5IPN - chains C and D of the 9 polymer chains in the assembly; structure by X-ray diffraction, 4.61 A resolution (low resolution: residue-level contacts below are approximate; hydrogen-bond / salt-bridge calls are withheld).

== Chain C ==
Name: DNA-directed RNA polymerase subunit beta
Source organism: Escherichia coli
Notes: EC 2.7.7.6
Reference sequence: P0A8V2 (RPOB_ECOLI); residues 1-1342 here = UniProt positions 1-1342
Amino-acid sequence (1342 residues; each row starts with the number of its first residue):
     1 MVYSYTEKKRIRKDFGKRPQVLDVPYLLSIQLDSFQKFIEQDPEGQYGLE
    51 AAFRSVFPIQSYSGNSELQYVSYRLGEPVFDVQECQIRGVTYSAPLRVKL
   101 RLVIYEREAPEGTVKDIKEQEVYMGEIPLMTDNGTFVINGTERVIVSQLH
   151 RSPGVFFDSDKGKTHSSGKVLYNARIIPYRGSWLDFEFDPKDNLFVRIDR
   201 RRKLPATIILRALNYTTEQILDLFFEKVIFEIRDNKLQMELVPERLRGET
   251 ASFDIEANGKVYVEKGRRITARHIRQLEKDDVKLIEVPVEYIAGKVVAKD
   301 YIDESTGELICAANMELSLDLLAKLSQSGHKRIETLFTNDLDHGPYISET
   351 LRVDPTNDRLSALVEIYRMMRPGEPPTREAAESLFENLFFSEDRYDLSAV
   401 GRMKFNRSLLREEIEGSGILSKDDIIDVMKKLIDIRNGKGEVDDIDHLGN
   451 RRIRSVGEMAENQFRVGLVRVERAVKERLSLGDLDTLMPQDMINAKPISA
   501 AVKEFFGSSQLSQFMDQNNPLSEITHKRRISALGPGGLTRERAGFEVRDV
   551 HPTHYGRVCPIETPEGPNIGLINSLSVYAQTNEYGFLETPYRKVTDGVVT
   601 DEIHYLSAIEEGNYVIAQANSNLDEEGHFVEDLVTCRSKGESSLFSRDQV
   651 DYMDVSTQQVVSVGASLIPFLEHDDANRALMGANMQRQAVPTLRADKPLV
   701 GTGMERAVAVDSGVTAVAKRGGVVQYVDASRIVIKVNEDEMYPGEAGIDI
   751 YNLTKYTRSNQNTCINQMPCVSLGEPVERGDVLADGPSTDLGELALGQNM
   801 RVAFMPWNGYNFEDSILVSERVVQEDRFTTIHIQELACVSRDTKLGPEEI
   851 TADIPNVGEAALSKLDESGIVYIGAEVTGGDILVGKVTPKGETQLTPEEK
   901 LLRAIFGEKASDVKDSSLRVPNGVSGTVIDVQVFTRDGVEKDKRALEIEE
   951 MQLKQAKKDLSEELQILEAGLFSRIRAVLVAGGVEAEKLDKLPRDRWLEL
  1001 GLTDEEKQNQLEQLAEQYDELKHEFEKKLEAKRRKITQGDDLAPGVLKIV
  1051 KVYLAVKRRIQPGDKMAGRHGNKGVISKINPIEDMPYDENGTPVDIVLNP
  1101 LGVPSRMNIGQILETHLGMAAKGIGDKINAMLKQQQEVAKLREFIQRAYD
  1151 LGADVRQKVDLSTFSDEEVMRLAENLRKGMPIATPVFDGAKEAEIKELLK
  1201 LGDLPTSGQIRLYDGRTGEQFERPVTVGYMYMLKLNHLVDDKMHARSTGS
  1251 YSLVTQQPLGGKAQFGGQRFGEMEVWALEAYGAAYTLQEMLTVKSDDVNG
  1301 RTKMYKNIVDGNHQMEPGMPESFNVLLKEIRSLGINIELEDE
Not modelled in the structure: 1-2
UniProt features mapped onto this chain:
  - modified residue (N6-acetyllysine): Lys1022, Lys1200

== Chain D ==
Name: DNA-directed RNA polymerase subunit beta'
Source organism: Escherichia coli
Notes: EC 2.7.7.6
Reference sequence: P0A8T7 (RPOC_ECOLI); residue numbers follow UniProt; this construct covers 1-1407
Amino-acid sequence (1407 residues; numbered 1 to 1407; the number before each row is that of its first residue):
     1 MKDLLKFLKAQTKTEEFDAIKIALASPDMIRSWSFGEVKKPETINYRTFK
    51 PERDGLFCARIFGPVKDYECLCGKYKRLKHRGVICEKCGVEVTQTKVRRE
   101 RMGHIELASPTAHIWFLKSLPSRIGLLLDMPLRDIERVLYFESYVVIEGG
   151 MTNLERQQILTEEQYLDALEEFGDEFDAKMGAEAIQALLKSMDLEQECEQ
   201 LREELNETNSETKRKKLTKRIKLLEAFVQSGNKPEWMILTVLPVLPPDLR
   251 PLVPLDGGRFATSDLNDLYRRVINRNNRLKRLLDLAAPDIIVRNEKRMLQ
   301 EAVDALLDNGRRGRAITGSNKRPLKSLADMIKGKQGRFRQNLLGKRVDYS
   351 GRSVITVGPYLRLHQCGLPKKMALELFKPFIYGKLELRGLATTIKAAKKM
   401 VEREEAVVWDILDEVIREHPVLLNRAPTLHRLGIQAFEPVLIEGKAIQLH
   451 PLVCAAYNADFDGDQMAVHVPLTLEAQLEARALMMSTNNILSPANGEPII
   501 VPSQDVVLGLYYMTRDCVNAKGEGMVLTGPKEAERLYRSGLASLHARVKV
   551 RITEYEKDANGELVAKTSLKDTTVGRAILWMIVPKGLPYSIVNQALGKKA
   601 ISKMLNTCYRILGLKPTVIFADQIMYTGFAYAARSGASVGIDDMVIPEKK
   651 HEIISEAEAEVAEIQEQFQSGLVTAGERYNKVIDIWAAANDRVSKAMMDN
   701 LQTETVINRDGQEEKQVSFNSIYMMADSGARGSAAQIRQLAGMRGLMAKP
   751 DGSIIETPITANFREGLNVLQYFISTHGARKGLADTALKTANSGYLTRRL
   801 VDVAQDLVVTEDDCGTHEGIMMTPVIEGGDVKEPLRDRVLGRVTAEDVLK
   851 PGTADILVPRNTLLHEQWCDLLEENSVDAVKVRSVVSCDTDFGVCAHCYG
   901 RDLARGHIINKGEAIGVIAAQSIGEPGTQLTMRTFHIGGAASRAAAESSI
   951 QVKNKGSIKLSNVKSVVNSSGKLVITSRNTELKLIDEFGRTKESYKVPYG
  1001 AVLAKGDGEQVAGGETVANWDPHTMPVITEVSGFVRFTDMIDGQTITRQT
  1051 DELTGLSSLVVLDSAERTAGGKDLRPALKIVDAQGNDVLIPGTDMPAQYF
  1101 LPGKAIVQLEDGVQISSGDTLARIPQESGGTKDITGGLPRVADLFEARRP
  1151 KEPAILAEISGIVSFGKETKGKRRLVITPVDGSDPYEEMIPKWRQLNVFE
  1201 GERVERGDVISDGPEAPHDILRLRGVHAVTRYIVNEVQDVYRLQGVKIND
  1251 KHIEVIVRQMLRKATIVNAGSSDFLEGEQVEYSRVKIANRELEANGKVGA
  1301 TYSRDLLGITKASLATESFISAASFQETTRVLTEAAVAGKRDELRGLKEN
  1351 VIVGRLIPAGTGYAYHQDRMRRRAAGEAPAAPQVTAEDASASLAELLNAG
  1401 LGGSDNE
Not modelled in the structure: 1-14, 1377-1407
Covalent attachments: covalent link Gln739-Arg744
Ion coordination: Zn2+ site 1: Cys70, Cys72, Cys85, Cys88; Mg2+: Asp460, Asp462, Asp464 (shared with 2 residues of chain 3); Zn2+ site 2: Cys814, Cys888, Cys895
UniProt features mapped onto this chain:
  - binding site (Zn(2+)): Cys70, Cys72, Cys85, Cys88, Cys814, Cys888, Cys895, Cys898
  - binding site (Mg(2+)): Asp460, Asp462, Asp464
  - modified residue: Lys983 (N6-acetyllysine)
What the authors report for this chain:
  - conformationally variable residues (helix shift, loop rearrangement): Lys650 to Thr703, Gly742 to Asn762
  - catalytic residues: His936 (citing earlier work)

== Interface between chain C and chain D ==
Residue-residue contacts (357):
  Ser167(C) - Ala1065(D)
  Gly168(C) - Ala1065(D)
  Lys169(C) - Ala1065(D)
  Gly248(C) - Asp1042(D)
  Arg268(C) - Arg1048(D)
  Asp340(C) - Thr1068(D)
  Phe545(C) - Asp785(D)
  Phe545(C) - Leu788(D)
  Phe545(C) - Lys789(D)
  Arg548(C) - Arg780(D)
  Arg548(C) - Leu788(D)
  Asp549(C) - Pro750(D)
  Asp549(C) - Arg780(D)
  Val550(C) - Thr776(D)
  Val550(C) - His777(D)
  Val550(C) - Arg780(D)
  His551(C) - Phe773(D)
  Tyr555(C) - Val769(D)
  Tyr555(C) - Leu770(D)
  Tyr555(C) - Phe773(D)
  Cys559(C) - Arg780(D)
  Pro560(C) - Phe773(D)
  Pro560(C) - Thr776(D)
  Pro560(C) - Arg780(D)
  Ile561(C) - Tyr772(D)
  Ile569(C) - Leu783(D)
  Ile569(C) - Ala784(D)
  Asn573(C) - Arg780(D)
  Gln618(C) - Val769(D)
  Gln618(C) - Leu770(D)
  Asn620(C) - Asn768(D)
  Asn620(C) - Val769(D)
  Ser642(C) - Leu770(D)
  Thr657(C) - Val769(D)
  Val660(C) - Val769(D)
  Val660(C) - Phe773(D)
  Leu671(C) - Tyr772(D)
  Glu672(C) - Gly766(D)
  Glu672(C) - Leu767(D)
  His673(C) - Phe763(D)
  His673(C) - Arg764(D)
  His673(C) - Glu765(D)
  His673(C) - Gly766(D)
  Asp674(C) - Phe763(D)
  Asp674(C) - Tyr772(D)
  Asp675(C) - Arg744(D)
  Asp675(C) - Phe763(D)
  Asp675(C) - Tyr772(D)
  Ala676(C) - Tyr772(D)
  Asn677(C) - Leu783(D)
  Asn677(C) - His936(D)
  Asn677(C) - Gly938(D)
  Ala679(C) - Tyr772(D)
  Leu680(C) - Leu783(D)
  Phe804(C) - Ala637(D)
  Phe804(C) - Ser638(D)
  Met805(C) - Ala633(D)
  Met805(C) - Ala637(D)
  Pro806(C) - Asp505(D)
  Pro806(C) - Ala632(D)
  Pro806(C) - Ala633(D)
  Pro806(C) - Ala637(D)
  Trp807(C) - Ala633(D)
  Asn808(C) - Pro359(D)
  Asn808(C) - Phe629(D)
  Asn808(C) - Ala633(D)
  Gly809(C) - Val357(D)
  Gly809(C) - Asp505(D)
  Gly809(C) - Phe629(D)
  Tyr810(C) - Val357(D)
  Tyr810(C) - Pro359(D)
  Asn811(C) - Asp505(D)
  Phe812(C) - Val357(D)
  Phe812(C) - Phe461(D)
  Phe812(C) - Ser503(D)
  Phe812(C) - Gln504(D)
  Phe812(C) - Phe629(D)
  Glu813(C) - Ala459(D)
  Glu813(C) - Asp460(D)
  Glu813(C) - Phe461(D)
  Glu813(C) - Gln504(D)
  Glu813(C) - Arg731(D)
  Asp814(C) - Asp462(D)
  Ser815(C) - Val357(D)
  Ser815(C) - Phe461(D)
  Arg841(C) - Asp256(D)
  Arg841(C) - Gly257(D)
  Lys844(C) - Arg47(D)
  Lys844(C) - Thr48(D)
  Glu892(C) - Lys76(D)
  Glu892(C) - Arg77(D)
  Thr893(C) - Arg77(D)
  Gln894(C) - Asp67(D)
  Gln894(C) - Tyr68(D)
  Gln894(C) - Glu69(D)
  Gln894(C) - Arg77(D)
  Pro1044(C) - Gly257(D)
  Gln1061(C) - Lys445(D)
  Pro1062(C) - Ala446(D)
  Gly1063(C) - Val354(D)
  Gly1063(C) - Ala446(D)
  Lys1065(C) - Asp462(D)
  Lys1073(C) - Asp462(D)
  Val1075(C) - Val354(D)
  Val1075(C) - Phe461(D)
  Val1075(C) - Asp462(D)
  Val1075(C) - Gly463(D)
  Ile1076(C) - Thr356(D)
  Ser1077(C) - Thr356(D)
  Ser1077(C) - Val357(D)
  Asn1099(C) - Asp505(D)
  Pro1100(C) - Ala637(D)
  Pro1100(C) - Val639(D)
  Pro1100(C) - Met725(D)
  Leu1101(C) - Gln504(D)
  Leu1101(C) - Asp505(D)
  Leu1101(C) - Leu508(D)
  Leu1101(C) - Met725(D)
  Leu1101(C) - Arg731(D)
  Pro1104(C) - Met725(D)
  Pro1104(C) - Gln736(D)
  Ser1105(C) - Arg731(D)
  Arg1106(C) - Arg731(D)
  Met1107(C) - Gln736(D)
  Met1107(C) - Gln739(D)
  Met1107(C) - Phe763(D)
  Ile1109(C) - Met644(D)
  Ile1109(C) - Leu740(D)
  Ile1112(C) - Val639(D)
  Ile1112(C) - Ile641(D)
  Leu1113(C) - Ile641(D)
  His1116(C) - Ile641(D)
  Phe1187(C) - Leu767(D)
  Phe1187(C) - Val769(D)
  Phe1187(C) - Tyr772(D)
  Glu1192(C) - Ile641(D)
  Glu1192(C) - Arg764(D)
  Lys1196(C) - Asp642(D)
  Gln1209(C) - Gly640(D)
  Glu1219(C) - Arg634(D)
  Phe1221(C) - Ala633(D)
  Phe1221(C) - Arg634(D)
  Glu1222(C) - Tyr512(D)
  Glu1222(C) - Tyr537(D)
  Glu1222(C) - Arg634(D)
  Glu1222(C) - Ser635(D)
  Arg1223(C) - Ser635(D)
  Arg1223(C) - Gly636(D)
  Arg1223(C) - Ala637(D)
  Arg1223(C) - Phe719(D)
  Arg1223(C) - Asn720(D)
  Arg1223(C) - Ser721(D)
  Pro1224(C) - Gly636(D)
  Val1225(C) - Gly636(D)
  Val1225(C) - Ser638(D)
  Thr1226(C) - Ser638(D)
  Thr1226(C) - Val639(D)
  Thr1226(C) - Gly640(D)
  Val1239(C) - Lys445(D)
  Asp1240(C) - Lys445(D)
  Lys1242(C) - Arg352(D)
  Lys1242(C) - Val354(D)
  Met1243(C) - Arg352(D)
  Met1243(C) - Lys445(D)
  His1244(C) - Gly351(D)
  His1244(C) - Arg352(D)
  His1244(C) - Met372(D)
  Ala1245(C) - Met372(D)
  Ala1245(C) - Glu375(D)
  Arg1246(C) - Asp348(D)
  Arg1246(C) - Tyr349(D)
  Arg1246(C) - Ser350(D)
  Arg1246(C) - Leu376(D)
  Ser1247(C) - Asp348(D)
  Ser1247(C) - Tyr349(D)
  Ser1247(C) - Glu375(D)
  Ser1247(C) - Leu376(D)
  Ser1247(C) - Lys378(D)
  Thr1248(C) - Asp348(D)
  Thr1248(C) - Tyr349(D)
  Tyr1251(C) - Asp348(D)
  Leu1253(C) - Arg99(D)
  Leu1253(C) - Pro251(D)
  Leu1253(C) - Val253(D)
  Val1254(C) - Arg99(D)
  Val1254(C) - Asp248(D)
  Val1254(C) - Leu249(D)
  Thr1255(C) - Asn341(D)
  Gln1256(C) - Arg99(D)
  Gln1257(C) - Asn341(D)
  Gln1257(C) - Gly344(D)
  Gln1257(C) - Lys345(D)
  Gln1257(C) - Arg346(D)
  Pro1258(C) - Arg346(D)
  Pro1258(C) - Val347(D)
  Phe1265(C) - Glu375(D)
  Gly1267(C) - Arg346(D)
  Gly1267(C) - Val347(D)
  Gly1267(C) - Ser350(D)
  Gln1268(C) - Arg346(D)
  Gln1268(C) - Val347(D)
  Gln1268(C) - Ser350(D)
  Gln1268(C) - Gly351(D)
  Gln1268(C) - Arg352(D)
  Arg1269(C) - Arg339(D)
  Arg1269(C) - Gln340(D)
  Arg1269(C) - Gly344(D)
  Arg1269(C) - Lys345(D)
  Arg1269(C) - Arg346(D)
  Phe1270(C) - Gly344(D)
  Phe1270(C) - Lys345(D)
  Phe1270(C) - His469(D)
  Glu1272(C) - Arg339(D)
  Glu1272(C) - Leu343(D)
  Glu1272(C) - Arg798(D)
  Met1273(C) - Thr428(D)
  Glu1274(C) - Asn424(D)
  Glu1274(C) - Thr428(D)
  Glu1274(C) - Ile434(D)
  Val1275(C) - Leu343(D)
  Trp1276(C) - Arg798(D)
  Trp1276(C) - Val801(D)
  Trp1276(C) - Val917(D)
  Trp1276(C) - Gln921(D)
  Ala1277(C) - Thr428(D)
  Ala1277(C) - Arg431(D)
  Ala1277(C) - Ile434(D)
  Ala1277(C) - Gln921(D)
  Leu1278(C) - Met484(D)
  Glu1279(C) - Gln805(D)
  Glu1279(C) - Ala914(D)
  Glu1279(C) - Val1351(D)
  Ala1280(C) - Ala914(D)
  Ala1280(C) - Ile918(D)
  Ala1280(C) - Gln921(D)
  Tyr1281(C) - Arg431(D)
  Tyr1281(C) - Leu432(D)
  Tyr1281(C) - Ile434(D)
  Tyr1281(C) - Gln435(D)
  Tyr1281(C) - Leu483(D)
  Tyr1281(C) - Met484(D)
  Tyr1281(C) - Asn489(D)
  Gly1282(C) - Leu483(D)
  Gly1282(C) - Gly1360(D)
  Gly1282(C) - Thr1361(D)
  Ala1283(C) - Glu479(D)
  Ala1283(C) - Met484(D)
  Ala1283(C) - Ile1357(D)
  Ala1284(C) - Glu479(D)
  Ala1284(C) - Leu1356(D)
  Ala1284(C) - Ile1357(D)
  Ala1284(C) - Thr1361(D)
  Ala1284(C) - Gly1362(D)
  Tyr1285(C) - Glu475(D)
  Tyr1285(C) - Glu479(D)
  Tyr1285(C) - Thr1361(D)
  Thr1286(C) - Ala476(D)
  Thr1286(C) - Glu479(D)
  Leu1287(C) - Val1351(D)
  Leu1287(C) - Ile1357(D)
  Gln1288(C) - Gly1354(D)
  Gln1288(C) - Arg1355(D)
  Gln1288(C) - Leu1356(D)
  Glu1289(C) - Val470(D)
  Glu1289(C) - Pro471(D)
  Glu1289(C) - Leu472(D)
  Glu1289(C) - Thr473(D)
  Glu1289(C) - Ala476(D)
  Met1290(C) - Val347(D)
  Leu1291(C) - Lys345(D)
  Leu1291(C) - Val1351(D)
  Thr1292(C) - Gly1354(D)
  Lys1294(C) - Val347(D)
  Lys1294(C) - Asp348(D)
  Lys1294(C) - Val470(D)
  Lys1294(C) - Leu472(D)
  Ser1295(C) - Lys345(D)
  Ser1295(C) - Arg346(D)
  Asp1296(C) - Lys345(D)
  Met1304(C) - Thr473(D)
  Tyr1305(C) - Tyr349(D)
  Tyr1305(C) - Pro379(D)
  Tyr1305(C) - Tyr382(D)
  Ile1308(C) - Pro379(D)
  Ile1308(C) - Phe380(D)
  Ile1308(C) - Leu472(D)
  Val1309(C) - Gly383(D)
  His1313(C) - Phe380(D)
  His1313(C) - Leu472(D)
  His1313(C) - Thr473(D)
  His1313(C) - Leu474(D)
  Met1315(C) - Thr473(D)
  Gly1318(C) - Glu15(D)
  Gly1318(C) - Gly1354(D)
  Met1319(C) - Glu15(D)
  Met1319(C) - Phe17(D)
  Met1319(C) - Val1353(D)
  Pro1320(C) - Lys345(D)
  Pro1320(C) - Val1353(D)
  Pro1320(C) - Gly1354(D)
  Glu1321(C) - Lys96(D)
  Ser1322(C) - Asn341(D)
  Ser1322(C) - Leu342(D)
  Phe1323(C) - Ile20(D)
  Phe1323(C) - Leu342(D)
  Phe1323(C) - Ile1352(D)
  Phe1323(C) - Val1353(D)
  Val1325(C) - Arg99(D)
  Val1325(C) - Leu249(D)
  Val1325(C) - Arg337(D)
  Leu1326(C) - Phe338(D)
  Leu1326(C) - Leu342(D)
  Lys1328(C) - Glu100(D)
  Lys1328(C) - Leu245(D)
  Lys1328(C) - Leu249(D)
  Glu1329(C) - Leu245(D)
  Glu1329(C) - Met330(D)
  Glu1329(C) - Arg337(D)
  Arg1331(C) - Trp33(D)
  Arg1331(C) - Pro243(D)
  Ser1332(C) - Met102(D)
  Ser1332(C) - Pro243(D)
  Ser1332(C) - Leu245(D)
  Ser1332(C) - Leu327(D)
  Leu1333(C) - His113(D)
  Leu1333(C) - Trp115(D)
  Leu1333(C) - Leu307(D)
  Leu1333(C) - Leu327(D)
  Gly1334(C) - Ala25(D)
  Ile1335(C) - Ile22(D)
  Ile1335(C) - Ala23(D)
  Ile1335(C) - Trp115(D)
  Ile1335(C) - Phe116(D)
  Ile1335(C) - Leu1332(D)
  Ile1335(C) - Ala1336(D)
  Asn1336(C) - Lys21(D)
  Asn1336(C) - Ile22(D)
  Asn1336(C) - Ala23(D)
  Asn1336(C) - Leu24(D)
  Asn1336(C) - Ala25(D)
  Asn1336(C) - Met29(D)
  Asn1336(C) - Trp33(D)
  Ile1337(C) - Ile20(D)
  Ile1337(C) - Lys21(D)
  Ile1337(C) - Ile22(D)
  Glu1338(C) - Ile20(D)
  Glu1338(C) - Lys21(D)
  Leu1339(C) - Ala19(D)
  Glu1340(C) - Phe17(D)
  Glu1340(C) - Asp18(D)
  Glu1340(C) - Ala19(D)
  Glu1340(C) - Ile20(D)
  Glu1340(C) - Lys21(D)
  Glu1340(C) - Arg1341(D)
  Asp1341(C) - Phe17(D)
  Glu1342(C) - Phe17(D)
  Glu1342(C) - Asp18(D)
Other interface residues (no listed pair), chain C (170 interface residues in all): His165, Thr270, Leu341, Pro552, His554, Thr563, Glu565, Gly566, Arg637, Leu895, Gly1074, Gly1249, Leu1259, Gly1260, Gly1271, Asn1312, Gln1314, Asn1324
Other interface residues (no listed pair), chain D (195 interface residues in all): Glu16, Phe49, Leu265, Tyr269, Ala328, Ile331, Ser353, Ile355, Tyr360, Leu422, Ala426, Pro427, Leu429, Gly444, Gln448, Pro451, Cys454, Gln465, Gln477, Leu544, Ala730, Ala735, Ala779, Lys781, Ala787, Glu913, Phe935, Gly1043, Ser1064, Lys1151, Leu1347, Ala1359

== Summary ==
170 residues of chain C face 195 of chain D across their interface. The Zn2+ site 1 is built by Cys70(D),
Cys72(D), Cys85(D) and Cys88(D). From UniProt: 8 Zn2+-binding residues and 3 Mg2+-binding residues on chain D.
From the paper: the catalytic residue His936(D); conformational variability at Lys650(D) and Gly742(D).
Here chain C is DNA-directed RNA polymerase subunit beta and chain D is DNA-directed RNA polymerase subunit
beta', both from Escherichia coli. Entry 5IPN (SigmaS-transcription initiation complex with 4-nt nascent RNA)
was determined by X-ray diffraction (same publication as 5IPL and 5IPM).
